PDB entry 8F7Q | electron microscopy, 3.22 A resolution | chains B and E of the 9 polymer chains in the assembly

[Chain B]
Protein: Guanine nucleotide-binding protein G(I)/G(S)/G(T) subunit beta-1
Source organism: Rattus norvegicus
UniProt: P54311 (GBB1_RAT); numbering as in UniProt (aligned over 2-340)
Sequence (353 residues; numbered -12 to 340; the number before each row is that of its first residue; numbers below 1 keep their minus sign (Met-12 is residue -12)):
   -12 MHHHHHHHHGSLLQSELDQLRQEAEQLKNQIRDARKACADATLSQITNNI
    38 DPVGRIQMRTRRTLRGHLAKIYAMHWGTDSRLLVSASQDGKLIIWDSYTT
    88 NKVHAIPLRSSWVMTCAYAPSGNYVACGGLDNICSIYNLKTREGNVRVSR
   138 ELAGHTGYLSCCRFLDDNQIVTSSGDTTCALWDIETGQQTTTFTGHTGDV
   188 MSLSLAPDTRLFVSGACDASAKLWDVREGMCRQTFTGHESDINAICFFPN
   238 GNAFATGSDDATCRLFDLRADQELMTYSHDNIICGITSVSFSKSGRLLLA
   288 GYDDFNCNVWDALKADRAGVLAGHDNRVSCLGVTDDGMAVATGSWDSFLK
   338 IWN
Not modelled in the structure: -12 to 5
Differences from the reference sequence: expression tag (-12 to 1)
Swiss-Prot annotation at these positions:
  - modified residue: Ser2 (N-acetylserine), His266 (Phosphohistidine)

[Chain E]
Protein: scFv16
Source organism: synthetic construct
Notes: antibody fragment or engineered binder
Sequence (248 residues; row label = number of the first residue in the row):
     1 MVQLVESGGGLVQPGGSRKLSCSASGFAFSSFGMHWVRQAPEKGLEWVAY
    51 ISSGSGTIYYADTVKGRFTISRDDPKNTLFLQMTSLRSEDTAMYYCVRSI
   101 YYYGSSPFDFWGQGTTLTVSAGGGGSGGGGSGGGGSADIVMTQATSSVPV
   151 TPGESVSISCRSSKSLLHSNGNTYLYWFLQRPGQSPQLLIYRMSNLASGV
   201 PDRFSGSGSGTAFTLTISRLEAEDVGVYYCMQHLEYPLTFGAGTKLEL
Not modelled in the structure: 1, 122-135
Disulfide bonds: Cys160-Cys230

[Chain B / chain E interface]
Residue-residue contacts (11; chain B residue first):
  Asp66(B) with Tyr103(E)
  Arg68(B) with Tyr103(E)
  Leu69(B) with Tyr103(E), hydrophobic
  Val90(B) with Tyr102(E), hydrophobic
  His91(B) with Tyr102(E)
  Arg129(B) with Arg98(E); Ser198(E)
  Glu130(B) with Gly26(E); Phe27(E); Ala28(E); Phe32(E)
Interface residues without a listed pair, chain B (12 interface residues in all): Asp83, Leu126, Lys127, Gly131, Asn132
Interface residues without a listed pair, chain E (11 interface residues in all): Val2, Gly104, Gly199

[Summary]
12 residues of chain B face 11 of chain E across their interface.
Chain B is Guanine nucleotide-binding protein G(I)/G(S)/G(T) subunit beta-1 (Rattus norvegicus) and chain E is
scFv16 (synthetic construct); the structure, Gi bound mu-opioid receptor in complex with beta-endorphin, was
determined by electron microscopy, deposited together with 8F7R, 8F7S, 8F7W and 8F7X.
